PDB entry 2BYP | X-ray diffraction, 2.07 A resolution | chains E and F of the 10 polymer chains in the assembly

# Chain E
Molecule: Soluble acetylcholine receptor
Source organism: Aplysia californica
Reference sequence: Q8WSF8 (Q8WSF8_APLCA); residues 1-208 here correspond to UniProt positions 18-225 (UniProt number = residue number + 17)
Chain sequence (214 residues; each row starts with the number of its first residue; numbers below 1 keep their minus sign (Asp-5 is residue -5)):
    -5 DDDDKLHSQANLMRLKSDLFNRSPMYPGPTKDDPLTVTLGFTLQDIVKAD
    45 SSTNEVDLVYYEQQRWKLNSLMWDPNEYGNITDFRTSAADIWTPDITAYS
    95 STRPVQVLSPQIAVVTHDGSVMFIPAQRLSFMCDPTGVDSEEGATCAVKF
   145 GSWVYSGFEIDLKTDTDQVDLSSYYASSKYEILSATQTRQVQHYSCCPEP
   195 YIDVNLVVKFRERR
Disordered / not traced: 18-19
Disulfides: Cys127-Cys140, Cys190-Cys191
Differences from the reference sequence: expression tag (-5 to 0)
Reported in the primary citation:
  - post-translational modification sites: Asn74

# Chain F
Molecule: Alpha-conotoxin imi
Reference sequence: P50983 (CA1_CONIM); residues 401-412 here correspond to UniProt positions 5-16 (UniProt number = residue number - 396)
Chain sequence (12 residues; numbered 401 to 412; the number before each row is that of its first residue):
   401 GCCSDPRCAWRC
Disulfides: Cys402-Cys408, Cys403-Cys412
Modified residues: Cys412 (2-amino-3-mercapto-propionamide; CY3)
UniProt features mapped onto this chain:
  - site (Important for binding to human alpha-7 nAChR): Asp405, Pro406, Arg407, Ala409, Trp410
Reported in the primary citation:
  - contacts within the chain: Asp405-Arg407

# Interface between chain E and chain F
Contacting residue pairs (16):
  Tyr55(E) - Pro406(F)
  Gln57(E) - Cys403(F)  hydrogen bond (side chain-backbone)
  Gln57(E) - Ala409(F)
  Arg59(E) - Ala409(F)  hydrogen bond (side chain-backbone)
  Arg59(E) - Trp410(F)  hydrogen bond (side chain-backbone)
  Arg59(E) - Cys412(F)  hydrogen bond (side chain-backbone)
  Asp77(E) - Trp410(F)
  Arg79(E) - Trp410(F)
  Val108(E) - Trp410(F)  hydrophobic
  Met116(E) - Ala409(F)
  Met116(E) - Trp410(F)
  Ile118(E) - Pro406(F)  hydrophobic
  Ile118(E) - Ala409(F)  hydrophobic
  Asp164(E) - Ser404(F)  hydrogen bond
  Ser166(E) - Ser404(F)  hydrogen bond
  Ser167(E) - Ser404(F)
Interface residues without a listed pair, chain E (12 interface residues in all): Thr110
Interface residues without a listed pair, chain F (8 interface residues in all): Gly401, Arg411
The authors on this interface:
  - residue pairs: Arg59(E)-Trp410(F), Met116(E)-Ala409(F) (hydrophobic contact), Ile118(E)-Ala409(F) (hydrophobic contact)
  - interface residues, chain E: Arg59(E), Met116(E)

# In short
12 residues of chain E face 8 of chain F across their interface; the contacts include 6 hydrogen bonds. Among
the polar pairs are Gln57(E)-Cys403(F), Arg59(E)-Ala409(F) and Arg59(E)-Trp410(F). The authors report a
contact between Arg59(E) and Trp410(F); hydrophobic contacts between Met116(E) and Ala409(F) and Ile118(E) and
Ala409(F). The paper reports interface residues Arg59(E) and Met116(E); a modification site at Asn74(E).
Chain E is Soluble acetylcholine receptor (Aplysia californica) and chain F is Alpha-conotoxin imi; the
structure, Crystal structure of Aplysia californica AChBP in complex with alpha- conotoxin ImI, was determined
by X-ray diffraction, deposited together with 2BYN, 2BYQ, 2BYR and 2BYS.
